7UHY - chains A and G of the 10 polymer chains in the assembly; structure by electron microscopy, 3.66 A resolution.

== Chain A ==
Protein: GATOR complex protein MIOS
From: Homo sapiens
UniProtKB: Q9NXC5 (MIO_HUMAN); residue numbers follow UniProt; this construct covers 1-875
Sequence (894 residues; numbered -18 to 875; the number before each row is that of its first residue; numbers below 1 keep their minus sign (Met-18 is residue -18)):
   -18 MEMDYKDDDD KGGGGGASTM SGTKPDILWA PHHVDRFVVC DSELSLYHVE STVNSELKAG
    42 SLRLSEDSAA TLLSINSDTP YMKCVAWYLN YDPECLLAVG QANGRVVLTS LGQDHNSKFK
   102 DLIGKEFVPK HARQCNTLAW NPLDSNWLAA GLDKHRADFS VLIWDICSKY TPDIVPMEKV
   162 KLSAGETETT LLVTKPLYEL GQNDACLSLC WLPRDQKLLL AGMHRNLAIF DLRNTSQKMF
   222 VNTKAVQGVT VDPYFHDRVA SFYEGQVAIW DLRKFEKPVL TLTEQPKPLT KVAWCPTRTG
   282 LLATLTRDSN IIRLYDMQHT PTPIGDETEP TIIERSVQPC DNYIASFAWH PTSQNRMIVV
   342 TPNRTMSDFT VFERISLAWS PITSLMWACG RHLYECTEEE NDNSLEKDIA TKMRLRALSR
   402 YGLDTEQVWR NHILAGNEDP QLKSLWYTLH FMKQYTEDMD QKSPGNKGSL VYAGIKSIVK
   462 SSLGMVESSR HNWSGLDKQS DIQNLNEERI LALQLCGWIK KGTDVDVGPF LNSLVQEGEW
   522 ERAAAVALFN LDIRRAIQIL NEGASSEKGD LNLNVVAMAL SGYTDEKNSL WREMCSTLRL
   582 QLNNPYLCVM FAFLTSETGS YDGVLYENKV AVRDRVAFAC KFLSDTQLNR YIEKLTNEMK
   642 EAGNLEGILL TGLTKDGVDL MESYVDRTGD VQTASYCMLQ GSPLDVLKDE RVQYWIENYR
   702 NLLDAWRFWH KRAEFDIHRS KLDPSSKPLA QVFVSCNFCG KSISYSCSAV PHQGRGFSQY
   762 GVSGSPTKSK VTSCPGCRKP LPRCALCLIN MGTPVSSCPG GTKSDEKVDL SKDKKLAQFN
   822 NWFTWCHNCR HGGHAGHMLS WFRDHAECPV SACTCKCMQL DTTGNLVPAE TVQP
Disordered / not traced: -18 to 4, 150-174, 302-311, 444-449, 476-482, 549-551, 747-769, 798-811, 864-875
Construct notes: initiating methionine (-18); expression tag (-17 to 0)
Ion coordination: Zn2+ site 1: Cys737, Cys740, Cys775, Cys778; Zn2+ site 2: Cys788, His835, His838; Zn2+ site 3: Cys830, Cys858; Zn2+ site 4: Cys830, His832, Cys849, Cys854
Curated features (UniProtKB/Swiss-Prot):
  - zinc finger: Val735 to Pro781 (C4-type), Leu782 to Thr863 (RING-type)
  - binding site (Zn(2+)): Cys737, Cys740, Cys775, Cys778, Cys788, Cys827, Cys830, His832, His835, His838, Cys849, Cys854, Cys858
  - modified residue (Phosphoserine): Ser759, Ser766
  - mutagenesis: Ala560 (A560E: Impaired assembly of the GATOR2 complex), Cys785 to Cys788 (Impaired amino-acid-mediated mTORC1 activation)
Reported in the primary citation:
  - mutagenesis - A560E: abolished binding to GATOR1 and KICSTOR
  - mutagenesis - A560E: abolished signaling

== Chain G ==
Protein: Isoform B of Nucleoporin SEH1
From: Homo sapiens
UniProtKB: Q96EE3 (SEH1_HUMAN), isoform Q96EE3-1; residue numbers follow UniProt; this construct covers 1-421
Sequence (421 residues; numbered 1 to 421; the number before each row is that of its first residue):
     1 MFVARSIAAD HKDLIHDVSF DFHGRRMATC SSDQSVKVWD KSESGDWHCT ASWKTHSGSV
    61 WRVTWAHPEF GQVLASCSFD RTAAVWEEIV GESNDKLRGQ SHWVKRTTLV DSRTSVTDVK
   121 FAPKHMGLML ATCSADGIVR IYEAPDVMNL SQWSLQHEIS CKLSCSCISW NPSSSRAHSP
   181 MIAVGSDDSS PNAMAKVQIF EYNENTRKYA KAETLMTVTD PVHDIAFAPN LGRSFHILAI
   241 ATKDVRIFTL KPVRKELTSS GGPTKFEIHI VAQFDNHNSQ VWRVSWNITG TVLASSGDDG
   301 CVRLWKANYM DNWKCTGILK GNGSPVNGSS QQGTSNPSLG STIPSLQNSL NGSSAGRYFF
   361 TPLDSPRAGS RWSSYAQLLP PPPPPLVEHS CDADTANLQY PHPRRRYLSR PLNPLPENEG
   421 I
Disordered / not traced: 91-99, 323-421
Curated features (UniProtKB/Swiss-Prot):
  - modified residue (Phosphoserine): Ser179, Ser190
  - cross-link: Lys12 (Glycyl lysine isopeptide (Lys-Gly) (interchain with G-Cter in SUMO2))

== Chain A / chain G interface ==
Residue-residue contacts (6):
  Lys771(A) - Glu87(G)
  Lys771(A) - Val147(G)  hydrogen bond (side chain-backbone)
  Lys771(A) - Met148(G)
  Thr773(A) - Met148(G)
  Ser774(A) - Met148(G)
  Arg784(A) - Glu69(G)  salt bridge
Interface residues without a listed pair, chain A (7 interface residues in all): Arg779, Pro781, Leu789
Interface residues without a listed pair, chain G (5 interface residues in all): Phe70

== Summary ==
Chain A and chain G form an interface of 7 and 5 residues respectively; the contacts include 1 hydrogen bond
and 1 salt bridge. Polar contacts include Arg784(A)-Glu69(G) and Lys771(A)-Val147(G). From the paper: A560E of
chain A abolishes binding to GATOR1 and KICSTOR; A560E of chain A abolishes signaling.
Chain A is GATOR complex protein MIOS and chain G is Isoform B of Nucleoporin SEH1, both from Homo sapiens;
the structure, Human GATOR2 complex, was determined by electron microscopy.
